6H6F - chains B and F of the 6 polymer chains in the assembly; structure by electron microscopy, 3.72 A resolution.

# Chain B
Molecule: TcdA1
From: Photorhabdus luminescens
UniProtKB: Q9RN43 (Q9RN43_PHOLU); residues 1-2516 here = UniProt positions 1-2516
Sequence (2516 residues; row label = number of the first residue in the row):
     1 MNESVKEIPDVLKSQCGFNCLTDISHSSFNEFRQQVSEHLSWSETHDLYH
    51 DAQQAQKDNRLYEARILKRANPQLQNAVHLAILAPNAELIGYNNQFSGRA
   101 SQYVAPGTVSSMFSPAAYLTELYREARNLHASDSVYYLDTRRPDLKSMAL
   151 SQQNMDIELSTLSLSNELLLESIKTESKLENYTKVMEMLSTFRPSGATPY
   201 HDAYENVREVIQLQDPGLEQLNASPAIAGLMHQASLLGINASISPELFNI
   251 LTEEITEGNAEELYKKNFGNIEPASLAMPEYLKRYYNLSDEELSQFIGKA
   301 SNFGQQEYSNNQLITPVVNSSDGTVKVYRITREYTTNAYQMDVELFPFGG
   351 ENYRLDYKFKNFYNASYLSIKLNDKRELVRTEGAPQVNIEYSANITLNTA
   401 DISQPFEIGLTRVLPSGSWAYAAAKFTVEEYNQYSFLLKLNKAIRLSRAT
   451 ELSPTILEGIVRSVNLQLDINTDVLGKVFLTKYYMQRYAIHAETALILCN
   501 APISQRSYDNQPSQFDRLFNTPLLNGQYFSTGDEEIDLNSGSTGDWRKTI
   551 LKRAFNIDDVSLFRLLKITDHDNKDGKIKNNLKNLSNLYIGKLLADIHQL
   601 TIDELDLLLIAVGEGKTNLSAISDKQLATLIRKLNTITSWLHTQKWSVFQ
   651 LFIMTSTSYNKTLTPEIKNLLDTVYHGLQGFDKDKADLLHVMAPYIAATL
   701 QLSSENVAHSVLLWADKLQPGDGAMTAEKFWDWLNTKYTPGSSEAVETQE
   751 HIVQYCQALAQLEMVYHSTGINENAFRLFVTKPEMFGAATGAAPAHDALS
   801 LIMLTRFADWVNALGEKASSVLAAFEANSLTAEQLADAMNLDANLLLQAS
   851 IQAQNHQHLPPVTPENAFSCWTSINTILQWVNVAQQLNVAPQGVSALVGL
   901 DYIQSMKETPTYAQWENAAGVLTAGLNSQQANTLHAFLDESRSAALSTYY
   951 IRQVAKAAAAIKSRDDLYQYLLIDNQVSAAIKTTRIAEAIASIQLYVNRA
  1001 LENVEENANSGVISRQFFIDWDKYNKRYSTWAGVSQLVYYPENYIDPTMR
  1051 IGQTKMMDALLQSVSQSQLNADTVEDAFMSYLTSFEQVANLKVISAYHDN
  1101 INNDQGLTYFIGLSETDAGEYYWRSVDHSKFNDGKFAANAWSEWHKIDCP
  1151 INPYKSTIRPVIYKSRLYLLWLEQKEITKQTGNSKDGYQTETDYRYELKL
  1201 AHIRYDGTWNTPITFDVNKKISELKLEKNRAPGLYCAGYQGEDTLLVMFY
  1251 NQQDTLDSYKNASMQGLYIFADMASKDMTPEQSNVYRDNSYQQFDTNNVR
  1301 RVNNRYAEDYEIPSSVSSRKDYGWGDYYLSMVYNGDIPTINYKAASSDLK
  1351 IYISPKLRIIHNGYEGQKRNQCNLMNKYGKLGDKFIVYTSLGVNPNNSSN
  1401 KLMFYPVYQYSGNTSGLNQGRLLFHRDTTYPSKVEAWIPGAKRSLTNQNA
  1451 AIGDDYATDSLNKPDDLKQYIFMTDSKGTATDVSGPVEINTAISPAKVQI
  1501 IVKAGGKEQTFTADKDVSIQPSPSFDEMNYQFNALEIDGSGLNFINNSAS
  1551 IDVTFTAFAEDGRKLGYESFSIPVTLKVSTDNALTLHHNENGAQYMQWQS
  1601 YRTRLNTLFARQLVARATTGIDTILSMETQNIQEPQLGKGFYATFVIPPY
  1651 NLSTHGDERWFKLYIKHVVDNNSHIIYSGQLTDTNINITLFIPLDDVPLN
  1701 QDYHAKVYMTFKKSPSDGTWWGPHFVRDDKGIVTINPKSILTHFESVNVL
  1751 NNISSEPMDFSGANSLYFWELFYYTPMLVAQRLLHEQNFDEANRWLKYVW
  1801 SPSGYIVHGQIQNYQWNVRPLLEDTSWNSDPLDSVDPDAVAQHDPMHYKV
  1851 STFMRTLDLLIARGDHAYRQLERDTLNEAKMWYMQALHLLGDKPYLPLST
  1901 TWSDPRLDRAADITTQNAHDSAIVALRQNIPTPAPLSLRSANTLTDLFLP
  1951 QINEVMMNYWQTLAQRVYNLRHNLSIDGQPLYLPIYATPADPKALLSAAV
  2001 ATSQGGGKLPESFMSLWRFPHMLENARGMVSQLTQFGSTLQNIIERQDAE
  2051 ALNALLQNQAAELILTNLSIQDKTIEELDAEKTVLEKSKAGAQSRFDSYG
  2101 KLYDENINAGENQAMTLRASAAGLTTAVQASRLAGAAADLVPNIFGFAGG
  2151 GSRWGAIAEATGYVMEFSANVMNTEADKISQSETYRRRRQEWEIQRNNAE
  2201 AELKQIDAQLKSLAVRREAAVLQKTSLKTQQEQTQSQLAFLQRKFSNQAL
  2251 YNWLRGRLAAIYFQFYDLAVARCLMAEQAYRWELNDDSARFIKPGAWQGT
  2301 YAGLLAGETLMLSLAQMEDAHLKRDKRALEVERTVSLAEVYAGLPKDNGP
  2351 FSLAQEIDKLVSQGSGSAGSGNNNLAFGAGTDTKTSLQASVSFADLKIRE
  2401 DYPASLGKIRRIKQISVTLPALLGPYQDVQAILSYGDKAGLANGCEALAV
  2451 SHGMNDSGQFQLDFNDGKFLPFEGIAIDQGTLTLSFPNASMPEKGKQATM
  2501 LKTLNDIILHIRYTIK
Unresolved in the structure: 1-40, 1180-1189, 1931-1942

# Chain F
Molecule: TcdB2, TccC3
From: Photorhabdus luminescens
UniProtKB: chimeric construct of Q8GF99, Q8GF97: residues 1-1479 from Q8GF99 (Q8GF99_PHOLU) positions 1-1474 (offset varies); residues 1480-2339 from Q8GF97 positions 1-860 (UniProt number = residue number - 1479); residues 2340-2439 from Q8GF97 positions 861-960 (UniProt number = residue number - 1479)
Sequence (2434 residues; row label = number of the first residue in the row; note: 5 numbers in that range are skipped by the numbering (no residue carries them; nothing is unmodelled there)):
     1 MQNSQDFSITELSLPKGGGAITGMGEALTPTGPDGMAALSLPLPISAGRG
    51 YAPAFTLNYNSGAGNSPFGLGWDCNVMTIRRRTHFGVPHYDETDTFLGPE
   101 GEVLVVADQPRDESTLQGINLGATFTVTGYRSRLESHFSRLEYWQPKTTG
   151 KTDFWLIYSPDGQVHLLGKSPQARISNPSQTTQTAQWLLEASVSSRGEQI
   201 YYQYRAEDDTGCEADEITHHLQATAQRYLHIVYYGNRTASETLPGLDGSA
   251 PSQADWLFYLVFDYGERSNNLKTPPAFSTTGSWLCRQDRFSRYEYGFEIR
   301 TRRLCRQVLMYHHLQALDSKITEHNGPTLVSRLILNYDESAIASTLVFVR
   351 RVGHEQDGNVVTLPPLELAYQDFSPRHHAHWQPMDVLANFNAIQRWQLVD
   401 LKGEGLPGLLYQDKGAWWYRSAQRLGEIGSDAVTWEKMQPLSVIPSLQSN
   451 ASLVDINGDGQLDWVITGPGLRGYHSQRPDGSWTRFTPLNALPVEYTHPR
   501 AQLADLMGAGLSDLVLIGPKSVRLYANTRDGFAKGKDVVQSGDITLPVPG
   551 ADPRKLVAFSDVLGSGQAHLVEVSATKVTCWPNLGRGRFGQPITLPGFSQ
   601 PATEFNPAQVYLADLDGSGPTDLIYVHTNRLDIFLNKSGNGFAEPVTLRF
   651 PEGLRFDHTCQLQMADVQGLGVASLILSVPHMSPHHWRCDLTNMKPWLLN
   701 EMNNNMGVHHTLRYRSSSQFWLDEKAAALTTGQTPVCYLPFPIHTLWQTE
   751 TEDEISGNKLVTTLRYARGAWDGREREFRGFGYVEQTDSHQLAQGNAPER
   801 TPPALTKNWYATGLPVIDNALSTEYWRDDQAFAGFSPRFTTWQDNKDVPL
   851 TPEDDNSRYWFNRALKGQLLRSELYGLDDSTNKHVPYTVTEFRSQVRRLQ
   901 HTDSRYPVLWSSVVESRNYHYERIASDPQCSQNITLSSDRFGQPLKQLSV
   951 QYPRRQQPAINLYPDTLPDKLLANSYDDQQRQLRLTYQQSSWHHLTNNTV
  1001 RVLGLPDSTRSDIFTYGAENVPAGGLNLELLSDKNSLIADDKPREYLGQQ
  1051 KTAYTDGQNTTPLQTPTRQALIAFTETTVFNQSTLSAFNGSIPSDKLSTT
  1101 LEQAGYQQTNYLFPRTGEDKVWVAHHGYTDYGTAAQFWRPQKQSNTQLTG
  1151 KITLIWDANYCVVVQTRDAAGLTTSAKYDWRFLTPVQLTDINDNQHLITL
  1201 DALGRPITLRFWGTENGKMTGYSSPEKASFSPPSDVNAAIELKKPLPVAQ
  1251 CQVYAPESWMPVLSQKTFNRLAEQDWQKLYNARIITEDGRICTLAYRRWV
  1301 QSQKAIPQLISLLNNGPRLPPHSLTLTTDRYDHDPEQQIRQQVVFSDGFG
  1351 RLLQAAARHEAGMARQRNEDGSLIINVQHTENRWAVTGRTEYDNKGQPIR
  1401 TYQPYFLNDWRYVSNDSARQEKEAYADTHVYDPIGREIKVITAKGWFRRT
  1451 LFTPWFTVNEDENDTAAEVK
  1476 KVKMMKNIDPKLYQKTPTVSVYDNRGLIIRNIDFHRTTANGDPDTRITRH
  1526 QYDIHGHLNQSIDPRLYEAKQTNNTIKPNFLWQYDLTGNPLCTESIDAGR
  1576 TVTLNDIEGRPLLTVTATGVIQTRQYETSSLPGRLLSVAEQTPEEKTSRI
  1626 TERLIWAGNTEAEKDHNLAGQCVRHYDTAGVTRLESLSLTGTVLSQSSQL
  1676 LIDTQEANWTGDNETVWQNMLADDIYTTLSTFDATGALLTQTDAKGNIQR
  1726 LAYDVAGQLNGSWLTLKGQTEQVIIKSLTYSAAGQKLREEHGNDVITEYS
  1776 YEPETQRLIGIKTRRPSDTKVLQDLRYEYDPVGNVISIRNDAEATRFWHN
  1826 QKVMPENTYTYDSLYQLISATGREMANIGQQSHQFPSPALPSDNNTYTNY
  1876 TRTYTYDRGGNLTKIQHSSPATQNNYTTNITVSNRSNRAVLSTLTEDPAQ
  1926 VDALFDAGGHQNTLISGQNLNWNTRGELQQVTLVKRDKGANDDREWYRYS
  1976 GDGRRMLKINEQQASNNAQTQRVTYLPNLELRLTQNSTATTEDLQVITVG
  2026 EAGRAQVRVLHWESGKPEDIDNNQLRYSYDNLIGSSQLELDSEGQIISEE
  2076 EYYPYGGTALWAARNQTEASYKTIRYSGKERDATGLYYYGYRYYQPWIGR
  2126 WLSSAPAGTIDGLNLYRMVRNNPVTLLDPDGLMPTIAERIAALKKNKVTD
  2176 SAPSPANATNVAINIRPPVAPKPSLPKASTSSQPTTHPIGAANIKPTTSG
  2226 SSIVAPLSPVGNKSTSEISLPESAQSSSSSTTSTNLQKKSFTLYRADNRS
  2276 FEEMQSKFPEGFKAWTPLDTKMARQFASIFIGQKDTSNLPKETVKNISTW
  2326 GAKPKLKDLSNYIKYTKDKSTVWVSTAINTEAGGQSSGAPLHKIDMDLYE
  2376 FAIDGQKLNPLPEGRTKNMVPSLLLDTPQIETSSIIALNHGPVNDAEISF
  2426 LTTIPLKNVKPHKR
Unresolved in the structure: 1-31, 1476-1481, 2161-2439
Sequence notes: engineered mutation Ala2130 (Asp651 in Q8GF97)

# Chain B / chain F interface
Pairs across the interface - 36 pairs, chain B then chain F:
  Glu2332(B) - Pro469(F)
  Thr2334(B) - Pro469(F)
  Thr2418(B) - Leu447(F)
  Thr2418(B) - Leu471(F)
  Leu2419(B) - Ser446(F)  hydrogen bond (backbone-side chain)
  Pro2420(B) - Leu447(F)  hydrophobic
  Pro2420(B) - Phe486(F)  hydrophobic
  Ala2421(B) - Ser446(F)  hydrogen bond (backbone-side chain)
  Leu2422(B) - Val443(F)  hydrophobic
  Leu2422(B) - Ile444(F)
  Leu2422(B) - Pro445(F)  hydrophobic
  Leu2422(B) - His475(F)
  Leu2422(B) - Trp483(F)
  Leu2422(B) - Thr484(F)
  Leu2423(B) - Ser442(F)
  Leu2423(B) - Val443(F)
  Leu2423(B) - Ile444(F)  hydrogen bond (backbone-backbone)
  Leu2423(B) - Ser446(F)
  Gly2424(B) - Ser442(F)
  Pro2425(B) - Gly415(F)
  Pro2425(B) - Ala416(F)
  Pro2425(B) - Leu441(F)
  Pro2425(B) - Ser442(F)
  Tyr2426(B) - Ala416(F)
  Tyr2426(B) - Trp418(F)  hydrogen bond
  Met2454(B) - Leu447(F)
  Met2454(B) - Gln448(F)
  Met2454(B) - Ser449(F)  hydrogen bond
  Asn2455(B) - Pro469(F)
  Lys2502(B) - Arg485(F)  hydrogen bond (backbone-side chain)
  Thr2503(B) - Arg485(F)  hydrogen bond (backbone-side chain)
  Leu2504(B) - Arg485(F)
  Asn2505(B) - Phe486(F)
  Ile2508(B) - Leu471(F)  hydrophobic
  His2510(B) - Pro469(F)  hydrogen bond (side chain-backbone)
  His2510(B) - Leu471(F)
Interface residues without a listed pair, chain F (22 interface residues in all): Lys414, Pro440, Gly470

# Summary
19 residues of chain B and 22 residues of chain F are in contact; the contacts include 8 hydrogen bonds. Polar
pairs include Leu2419(B)-Ser446(F), Ala2421(B)-Ser446(F) and Tyr2426(B)-Trp418(F).
Here chain B is TcdA1 and chain F is TcdB2, TccC3, both from Photorhabdus luminescens. Entry 6H6F (PTC3
holotoxin complex from Photorhabdus luminiscens - Mutant TcC-D651A) was determined by electron microscopy
(same publication as 6H6E and 6H6G).
